5TQ0 - chains A and B of the 4 polymer chains in the assembly; structure by X-ray diffraction, 2.70 A resolution.

Chain A:
Molecule: NMDA glutamate receptor subunit
Source organism: Xenopus laevis
Reference sequence: Q91977 (Q91977_XENLA); numbering as in UniProt (aligned over 24-408)
Chain sequence (391 residues; row label = number of the first residue in the row):
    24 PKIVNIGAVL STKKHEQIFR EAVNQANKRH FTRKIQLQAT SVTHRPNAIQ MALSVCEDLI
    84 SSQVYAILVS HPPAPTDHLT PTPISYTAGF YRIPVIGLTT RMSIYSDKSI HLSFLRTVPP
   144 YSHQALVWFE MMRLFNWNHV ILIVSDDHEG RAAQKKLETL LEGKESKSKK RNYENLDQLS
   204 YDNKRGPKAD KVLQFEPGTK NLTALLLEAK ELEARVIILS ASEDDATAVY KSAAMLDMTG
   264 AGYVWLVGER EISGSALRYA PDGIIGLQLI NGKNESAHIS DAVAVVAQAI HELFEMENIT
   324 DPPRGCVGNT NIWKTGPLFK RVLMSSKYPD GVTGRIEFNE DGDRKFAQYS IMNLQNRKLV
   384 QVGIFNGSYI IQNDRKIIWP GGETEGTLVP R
Unresolved in the structure: 54-55, 98-100, 188-209
Cystine bridges: Cys79-Cys329
Glycans and other covalent adducts: N-acetylglucosamine (NAG) linked to Asn297, Asn389
Construct notes: engineered mutation Gln61 (Asn in Q91977), Gln371 (Asn in Q91977); expression tag (409-414)

Chain B:
Molecule: Glutamate receptor ionotropic, NMDA 2A
Source organism: Rattus norvegicus
Reference sequence: Q00959 (NMDE1_RAT); residues 34-393 here = UniProt positions 34-393
Chain sequence (360 residues; each row starts with the number of its first residue):
    34 LNIAVLLGHS HDVTERELRN LWGPEQATGL PLDVNVVALL MNRTDPKSLI THVCDLMSGA
    94 RIHGLVFGDD TDQEAVAQML DFISSQTFIP ILGIHGGASM IMADKDPTST FFQFGASIQQ
   154 QATVMLKIMQ DYDWHVFSLV TTIFPGYRDF ISFIKTTVDN SFVGWDMQNV ITLDTSFEDA
   214 KTQVQLKKIH SSVILLYCSK DEAVLILSEA RSLGLTGYDF FWIVPSLVSG NTELIPKEFP
   274 SGLISVSYDD WDYSLEARVR DGLGILTTAA SSMLEKFSYI PEAKASCYGQ AEKPETPLHT
   334 LHQFMVNVTW DGKDLSFTEE GYQVHPRLVV IVLNKDREWE KVGKWENQTL SLRHAVWPRY
Unresolved in the structure: 51-62, 324-328, 389-393
Cystine bridges: Cys87-Cys320
Reported in the primary citation:
  - contacts within the chain: Asp105-Lys233 (salt bridge)
  - conformationally variable residues (order/disorder transition): His44

Chain A / chain B interface:
Contacting residue pairs - 45 pairs, chain A then chain B:
  Asn70(A) - Cys320(B)
  Ala71(A) - Phe115(B)
  Ala71(A) - Gln119(B)
  Ile72(A) - Ile83(B)  hydrophobic
  Ile72(A) - Phe115(B)  hydrophobic
  Ile72(A) - Gln119(B)
  Gln73(A) - Tyr321(B)
  Gln73(A) - Gly322(B)  hydrogen bond (side chain-backbone)
  Ala75(A) - Ile83(B)  hydrophobic
  Leu76(A) - Ile83(B)  hydrophobic
  Leu76(A) - Tyr321(B)  hydrophobic
  Cys79(A) - Pro79(B)  hydrophobic
  Cys79(A) - Lys80(B)
  Glu80(A) - Lys80(B)  salt bridge
  Pro106(A) - Phe115(B)  hydrophobic
  Tyr109(A) - Gln111(B)
  Tyr109(A) - Phe115(B)  hydrophobic
  Thr110(A) - Pro79(B)
  Phe113(A) - Thr77(B)
  Phe113(A) - Pro79(B)  hydrophobic
  Phe113(A) - Gln106(B)  hydrogen bond (backbone-side chain)
  Phe113(A) - Ala108(B)  hydrophobic
  Phe113(A) - Val109(B)
  Phe113(A) - Met112(B)  hydrophobic
  Tyr114(A) - Asp78(B)
  Tyr114(A) - Pro79(B)
  Arg115(A) - Phe177(B)
  Lys131(A) - Pro178(B)
  Ser132(A) - Met135(B)
  Ser132(A) - Ala136(B)
  Ser132(A) - Pro178(B)
  Ile133(A) - Gln111(B)
  Ile133(A) - Ala136(B)  hydrophobic
  Leu135(A) - Pro178(B)  hydrophobic
  Cys329(A) - Asp78(B)
  Cys329(A) - Lys80(B)
  Val330(A) - Arg76(B)
  Val330(A) - Asp78(B)
  Val330(A) - Lys80(B)
  Gly331(A) - Arg76(B)
  Gly331(A) - Asp78(B)  hydrogen bond (backbone-side chain)
  Asn332(A) - Asp78(B)
  Thr333(A) - Thr77(B)  hydrogen bond
  Thr333(A) - Gln106(B)  hydrogen bond (backbone-side chain)
  Ile335(A) - Gln106(B)
Interface residues without a listed pair, chain A (28 interface residues in all): Asn334, Pro340, Leu341, Asp364
Interface residues without a listed pair, chain B (25 interface residues in all): Ser81, Cys87, Thr104, Arg181, Phe210

Summary:
28 residues of chain A and 25 residues of chain B are in contact, with 5 hydrogen bonds and 1 salt bridge.
Polar pairs include Glu80(A)-Lys80(B), Gln73(A)-Gly322(B) and Phe113(A)-Gln106(B). N-acetylglucosamine is
covalently linked to Asn297(A) and Asn389(A). From the paper: conformational variability at His44(B); contacts
within the chain involving Asp105(B) and Lys233(B).
Chain A is NMDA glutamate receptor subunit (Xenopus laevis) and chain B is Glutamate receptor ionotropic, NMDA
2A (Rattus norvegicus); the structure, Crystal structure of amino terminal domains of the NMDA receptor
subunit GluN1 and GluN2A in the ..., was determined by X-ray diffraction together with 5TPW, 5TPZ and 5TQ2
from the same study.
